Entry 9KYX (electron microscopy, 6.90 A resolution (low resolution: residue-level contacts below are approximate; hydrogen-bond / salt-bridge calls are withheld)); this record covers chains C and D of the 8 polymer chains in the assembly.

Chain C (and D):
Molecule: Scaffolding protein
Source organism: Salmonella phage P22
Notes: chain D of this document is another copy of the same molecule, construct and numbering; everything in this record applies to it too
UniProt: P26748 (VG08_BPP22); residues 1-303 here = UniProt positions 1-303
Sequence (303 residues; row label = number of the first residue in the row):
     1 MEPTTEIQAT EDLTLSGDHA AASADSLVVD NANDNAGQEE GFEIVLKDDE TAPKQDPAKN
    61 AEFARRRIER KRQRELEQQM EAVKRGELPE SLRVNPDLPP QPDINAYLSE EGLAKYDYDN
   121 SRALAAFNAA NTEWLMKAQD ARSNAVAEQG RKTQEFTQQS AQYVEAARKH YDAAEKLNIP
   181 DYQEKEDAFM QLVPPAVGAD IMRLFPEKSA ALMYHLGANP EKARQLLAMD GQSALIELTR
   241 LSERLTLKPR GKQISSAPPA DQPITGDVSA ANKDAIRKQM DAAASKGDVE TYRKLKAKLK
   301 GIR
Unresolved in the structure: 1-69, 246-303
UniProt features mapped onto this chain:
  - region: Ala-275 to Arg-303 (Interaction with the capsid protein)
Reported in the primary citation:
  - self-association interface (contacts with another copy of this molecule): Arg-122 to Met-136

How chain C and chain D interact:
Contacting residue pairs (15):
  Gln-101(C) with Ala-129(D); Thr-132(D)
  Ile-104(C) with Ala-125(D)
  Leu-124(C) with Leu-124(D)
  Phe-127(C) with Asn-128(D)
  Asn-128(C) with Asn-128(D)
  Asn-131(C) with Asn-128(D); Thr-132(D)
  Trp-134(C) with Thr-132(D)
  Leu-135(C) with Thr-132(D); Leu-135(D); Met-136(D)
  Gln-139(C) with Gln-139(D)
  Arg-142(C) with Gln-139(D); Arg-142(D)
Other interface residues (no listed pair), chain C (13 interface residues in all): Asn-105, Glu-110, Ala-138
Other interface residues (no listed pair), chain D (14 interface residues in all): Asp-119, Arg-122, Glu-133, Asp-140, Ser-143

Summary:
The interface between chain C and chain D involves 13 residues on one side and 14 on the other. The paper
reports a self-association interface involving Arg-122(C).
Chain C and chain D are both Scaffolding protein (Salmonella phage P22); the structure, The scaffold tetramer
of phage P22, was determined by electron microscopy together with 9JG6, 9JGA, 9KYV, 9KYW and 9KYY from the
same study.
